Entry 5IIO (X-ray diffraction, 2.08 A resolution); this record covers chains B and A of the 4 polymer chains in the assembly.

== Chain B ==
Molecule: 11-nt DNA strand
Sequence (11 nucleotides; numbered 1 to 11; the number before each row is that of its first residue):
     1 CGGCGGTACT G
Modified residues: 8OG (8-oxo-2'-deoxy-guanosine-5'-monophosphate) at position 5

== Chain A ==
Protein: DNA polymerase lambda
From: Homo sapiens
Notes: EC 2.7.7.7, 4.2.99.-
UniProt: Q9UGP5 (DPOLL_HUMAN); numbering as in UniProt (aligned over 242-575)
Sequence (334 residues; each row starts with the number of its first residue):
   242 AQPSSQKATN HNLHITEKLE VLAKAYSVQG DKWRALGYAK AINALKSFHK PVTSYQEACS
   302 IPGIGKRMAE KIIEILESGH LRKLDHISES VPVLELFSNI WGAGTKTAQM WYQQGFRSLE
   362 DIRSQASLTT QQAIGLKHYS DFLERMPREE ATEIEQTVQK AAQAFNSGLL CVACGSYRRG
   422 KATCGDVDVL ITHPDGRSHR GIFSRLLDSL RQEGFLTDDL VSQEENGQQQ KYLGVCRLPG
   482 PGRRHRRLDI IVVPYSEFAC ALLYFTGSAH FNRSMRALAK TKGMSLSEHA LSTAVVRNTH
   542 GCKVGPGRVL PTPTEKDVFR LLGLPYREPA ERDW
Unresolved in the structure: 242-248
Ion coordination: Na+ site 1: Cys-300, Ile-302, Ile-305 (shared with 1 residue of chain D); Na+ site 2: Ser-339, Ile-341, Ala-344 (shared with 1 residue of chain C)
Reported in the primary citation:
  - binding site for the 11-nt DNA strand (chain B): Tyr-505, Arg-517
  - mutagenesis - R514L: decreased catalytic activity on all substrates tested
  - mutagenesis - E529A (2.2-fold): decreased catalytic activity on 8-oxo-dG:dC
  - mutagenesis - E529A: increased catalytic activity on 8-oxo-dG:dA
  - specificity-determining residues: Glu-529

== Chain B / chain A interface ==
Residue-residue contacts (14; chain B residue first):
  DG3(B) with Lys-521(A), hydrogen bond to the phosphate
  DC4(B) with Trp-274(A), stacking on the base; Leu-277(A), base contact; Lys-521(A), salt bridge to the phosphate
  8OG_5(B) with Tyr-505(A), hydrogen bond to the base; Arg-514(A), salt bridge to the phosphate; Arg-517(A), salt bridge to the phosphate
  DG6(B) with Tyr-505(A), hydrogen bond to the base
  DA8(B) with Glu-465(A), phosphate contact; Glu-466(A), phosphate contact; Asn-467(A), sugar contact
  DC9(B) with Gln-464(A), sugar contact; Glu-465(A), phosphate contact; Glu-466(A), hydrogen bond to the phosphate
Interface residues without a listed pair, chain B (7 interface residues in all): DT7
Interface residues without a listed pair, chain A (12 interface residues in all): Val-462, Leu-527

== Overview ==
The interface between chain B and chain A involves 7 residues on one side and 12 on the other, with 4 hydrogen
bonds, 3 salt bridges and 1 aromatic stacking contact. Among the polar pairs are 8OG_5(B)/Tyr-505(A),
DG6(B)/Tyr-505(A) and DG3(B)/Lys-521(A). From the paper: a binding site for the 11-nt DNA strand (chain B) at
Tyr-505(A) and Arg-517(A); R514L of chain A reduces catalytic activity on all substrates tested.
Chain B is an 11-nt DNA strand and chain A is DNA polymerase lambda (Homo sapiens); the structure, Crystal
structure of the DNA polymerase lambda binary complex, was determined by X-ray diffraction, deposited together
with 5III, 5IIJ, 5IIK, 5IIL, 5IIM and 5IIN.
